PDB entry 3ULJ | X-ray diffraction, 1.06 A resolution | chain A

# Chain A
Protein: Lin28b, DNA-binding protein
Source organism: Xenopus (Silurana) tropicalis
UniProtKB: B4F6I0 (B4F6I0_XENTR); residues 27-114 here = UniProt positions 27-114
Sequence (90 residues; numbered 25 to 114; the number before each row is that of its first residue):
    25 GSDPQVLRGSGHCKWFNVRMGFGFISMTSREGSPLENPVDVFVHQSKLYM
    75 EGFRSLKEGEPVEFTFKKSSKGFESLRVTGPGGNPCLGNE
Unresolved in the structure: 25-27
Differences from the reference sequence: expression tag (25-26)
From the paper describing this entry:
  - mutagenesis - W39A, F48A, F66A, H68A, F77A: decreased binding to rlet-f5

# Summary
From the paper: W39A, F48A and F66A, among others, reduce binding to rlet-f5; 5 substitutions were tested in
all.
Chain A is Lin28b, DNA-binding protein (Xenopus (Silurana) tropicalis); the structure, Crystal structure of
apo Lin28B cold shock domain, was determined by X-ray diffraction, deposited together with 4A75, 4ALP and
4A4I.
